PDB entry 6BTD | X-ray diffraction, 1.55 A resolution | chain A

Chain A:
Name: Fuculose phosphate aldolase
Source organism: Bacillus thuringiensis
Notes: EC 4.1.2.17
UniProtKB: A0A231I520 (A0A231I520_BACTU); residue numbers follow UniProt; this construct covers 1-213
Chain sequence (222 residues; numbered 1 to 222; the number before each row is that of its first residue):
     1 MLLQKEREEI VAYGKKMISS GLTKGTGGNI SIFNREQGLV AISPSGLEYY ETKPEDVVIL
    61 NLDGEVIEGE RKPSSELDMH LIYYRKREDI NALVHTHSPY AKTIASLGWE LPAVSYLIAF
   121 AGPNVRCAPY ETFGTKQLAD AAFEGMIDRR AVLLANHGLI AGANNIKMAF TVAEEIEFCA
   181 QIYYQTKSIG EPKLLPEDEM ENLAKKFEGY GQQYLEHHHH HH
Disordered / not traced: 204-222
Sequence notes: expression tag (214-222)
Metal / ion sites: Mn2+: E76, H95, H97, H157
Reported in the primary citation:
  - Mn2+ coordination: E76
  - catalytic residues: E76

Overview:
The Mn2+ site is built by E76, H95, H97 and H157. The paper reports the catalytic residue E76; Mn2+
coordination by E76.
Chain A is Fuculose phosphate aldolase (Bacillus thuringiensis); the structure, Crystal structure of
deoxyribose-phosphate aldolase from Bacillus Thuringiensis involved in dispatching the ubiquitous radical SAM
enzyme ..., was determined by X-ray diffraction, deposited together with 6BTG.
